Entry 6C9H (X-ray diffraction, 2.65 A resolution); this record covers chains A and B of the 3 polymer chains in the assembly.

== Chain A ==
Molecule: 5'-AMP-activated protein kinase catalytic subunit alpha-1
Source organism: Homo sapiens
Notes: EC 2.7.11.1, 2.7.11.27, 2.7.11.31, 2.7.11.26; engineered mutation(s): S108D
UniProt: Q13131 (AAPK1_HUMAN); residues 13-550 here correspond to UniProt positions 22-559 (UniProt number = residue number + 9)
Sequence (494 residues; each row starts with the number of its first residue; note: 54 numbers in that range are skipped by the numbering (no residue carries them; nothing is unmodelled there)):
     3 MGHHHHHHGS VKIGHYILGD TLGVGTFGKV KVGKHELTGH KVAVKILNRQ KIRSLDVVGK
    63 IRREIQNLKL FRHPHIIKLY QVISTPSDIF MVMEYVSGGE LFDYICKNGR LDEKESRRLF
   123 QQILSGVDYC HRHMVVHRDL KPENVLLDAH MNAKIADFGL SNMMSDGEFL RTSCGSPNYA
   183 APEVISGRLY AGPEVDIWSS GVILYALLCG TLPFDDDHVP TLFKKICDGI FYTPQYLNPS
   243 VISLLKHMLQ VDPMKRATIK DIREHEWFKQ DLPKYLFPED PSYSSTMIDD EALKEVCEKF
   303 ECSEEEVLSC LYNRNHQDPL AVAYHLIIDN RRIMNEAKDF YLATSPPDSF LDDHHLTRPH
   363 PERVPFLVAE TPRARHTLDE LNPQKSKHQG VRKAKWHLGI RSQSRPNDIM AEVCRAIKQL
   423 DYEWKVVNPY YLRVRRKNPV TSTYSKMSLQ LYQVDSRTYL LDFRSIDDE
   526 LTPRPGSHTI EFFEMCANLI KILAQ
Unresolved in the structure: 3-10, 299-312, 349-358, 369-394, 550
Sequence notes: expression tag (3-12)
Small-molecule neighbours:
  - R34 (5-{[6-chloro-5-(1-methyl-1H-indol-5-yl)-1H-benzimidazol-2-yl]oxy}-N-hydroxy-2-methylbenzamide): Val13, Leu20, Gly21, Phe29, Gly30, Lys33, Ile48, Asn50, Lys53, Asp90, Phe92
  - staurosporine (STU): Leu24, Gly25, Val26, Val32, Ala45, Lys47, Ile79, Met95, Glu96, Tyr97, Val98, Gly101, Glu102, Glu145, Asn146, Leu148, Ala158, Asp159
Swiss-Prot annotation at these positions:
  - active site: Asp141 (Proton acceptor)
  - binding site (ATP): Leu24 to Val32, Lys47
  - modified residue: Thr23 (Phosphothreonine), Thr174 (Phosphothreonine), Thr260 (Phosphothreonine), Thr346 (Phosphothreonine), Ser347 (Phosphoserine), Ser351 (Phosphoserine), Thr359 (Phosphothreonine), Thr373 (Phosphothreonine), Ser388 (Phosphoserine), Ser458 (Phosphoserine)
Reported in the primary citation:
  - contacts within the chain: Glu281-Arg316 (salt bridge), Glu293-Arg333 (salt bridge), Asp282-Arg334
  - conformationally variable residues (order/disorder transition): Val298 to Leu313

== Chain B ==
Molecule: 5'-AMP-activated protein kinase subunit beta-1
Source organism: Homo sapiens
UniProt: Q9Y478 (AAKB1_HUMAN); residue numbers follow UniProt; this construct covers 68-270
Sequence (204 residues; row label = number of the first residue in the row):
    67 MEVNDKAPAQ ARPTVFRWTG GGKEVYLSGS FNNWSKLPLT RDHNNFVAIL DLPEGEHQYK
   127 FFVDGQWTHD PSEPIVTSQL GTVNNIIQVK KTDFEVFDAL MVDSQKCSDV SELSSSPPGP
   187 YHQEPYVCKP EERFRAPPIL PPHLLQVILN KDTGISCDPA LLPEPNHVML NHLYALSIKD
   247 GVMVLSATHR YKKKYVTTLL YKPI
Unresolved in the structure: 67-73, 172-200
Sequence notes: expression tag (67); engineered mutation Asp108 (Ser in Q9Y478)
Small-molecule neighbours: R34 (5-{[6-chloro-5-(1-methyl-1H-indol-5-yl)-1H-benzimidazol-2-yl]oxy}-N-hydroxy-2-methylbenzamide): Val81, Arg83, Thr85, Thr106, Arg107, Asp108, Asn110, Asn111, Val113, Ile115
Swiss-Prot annotation at these positions:
  - modified residue: Ser96 (Phosphoserine), Ser101 (Phosphoserine), Thr148 (Phosphothreonine), Ser182 (Phosphoserine)
Reported in the primary citation:
  - specificity-determining residues: Thr106, Asn111 (proposed by the authors, not directly observed)

== How chain A and chain B interact ==
Pairs across the interface (161):
  Gly11(A) - Pro104(B)
  Gly11(A) - Thr106(B)  hydrogen bond (backbone-side chain)
  Ser12(A) - Thr106(B)
  Val13(A) - Thr106(B)
  Val13(A) - Val113(B)
  Val13(A) - Ile115(B)  hydrophobic
  Lys14(A) - Ile115(B)
  Ile15(A) - Pro79(B)  hydrophobic
  Lys31(A) - Asp108(B)  salt bridge
  Lys33(A) - Asp108(B)  salt bridge
  Asn50(A) - Arg83(B)
  Arg51(A) - Asp159(B)  salt bridge
  Arg51(A) - Ala165(B)  hydrogen bond (side chain-backbone)
  Arg51(A) - Val168(B)
  Arg51(A) - Asp169(B)  salt bridge
  Ile54(A) - Leu166(B)  hydrophobic
  Arg55(A) - Asp169(B)  hydrogen bond (side chain-backbone)
  Arg55(A) - Gln171(B)
  Val60(A) - Leu166(B)
  Val60(A) - Asp169(B)
  Val60(A) - Ser170(B)
  Arg64(A) - Phe163(B)
  Arg64(A) - Leu166(B)
  Arg64(A) - Met167(B)
  Ile67(A) - Phe163(B)  hydrophobic
  Gln68(A) - Phe163(B)
  Val84(A) - Val162(B)
  Ser86(A) - Asp159(B)  hydrogen bond (side chain-backbone)
  Ser86(A) - Phe160(B)
  Ser86(A) - Val162(B)
  Ser86(A) - Ala165(B)
  Thr87(A) - Pro79(B)
  Thr87(A) - Asp159(B)
  Pro88(A) - Pro79(B)
  Pro88(A) - Asp159(B)
  Pro88(A) - Phe160(B)
  Ser89(A) - Val81(B)
  Asp90(A) - Val81(B)
  Ile91(A) - Leu166(B)  hydrophobic
  Phe92(A) - Val81(B)  hydrophobic
  Met136(A) - His233(B)
  Met166(A) - His233(B)
  Ser167(A) - His233(B)
  Asp168(A) - His233(B)
  Asp168(A) - Leu236(B)
  Asp168(A) - Asn237(B)
  Asp168(A) - Arg256(B)  salt bridge
  Gly169(A) - His233(B)  hydrogen bond (backbone-backbone)
  Gly169(A) - Val234(B)
  Gly169(A) - Leu236(B)
  Gly169(A) - His238(B)  hydrogen bond (backbone-side chain)
  Glu170(A) - Val234(B)
  Phe171(A) - Pro207(B)  hydrophobic
  Phe171(A) - His209(B)
  Phe171(A) - Leu210(B)  hydrophobic
  Phe171(A) - Val234(B)  hydrophobic
  Arg173(A) - Pro204(B)
  Arg190(A) - Ile205(B)
  Leu191(A) - Pro207(B)  hydrophobic
  Ala193(A) - His209(B)
  Ala193(A) - Val234(B)  hydrophobic
  Glu196(A) - His209(B)  salt bridge
  Met256(A) - Pro208(B)  hydrophobic
  Met256(A) - His209(B)
  Ser284(A) - Glu230(B)  hydrogen bond
  Tyr285(A) - Glu230(B)
  Ser286(A) - Glu230(B)  hydrogen bond
  Ser286(A) - Tyr261(B)  hydrogen bond
  Ser287(A) - Lys259(B)
  Ser287(A) - Lys260(B)
  Asp341(A) - Leu227(B)
  Phe342(A) - Leu227(B)
  Leu344(A) - Leu227(B)
  Leu344(A) - Leu228(B)
  Ala345(A) - Thr219(B)
  Ala345(A) - Leu227(B)
  Ala345(A) - Leu228(B)  hydrogen bond (backbone-backbone)
  Ala345(A) - Pro229(B)
  Thr346(A) - Thr219(B)
  Thr346(A) - Gly220(B)  hydrogen bond (backbone-backbone)
  Ser347(A) - Asp218(B)
  Pro348(A) - Asp218(B)
  Pro348(A) - Thr219(B)
  Thr359(A) - Ile221(B)
  Arg360(A) - Ser222(B)
  Pro361(A) - Ile221(B)
  His362(A) - Ile221(B)  hydrogen bond (backbone-backbone)
  His362(A) - Ser222(B)
  His362(A) - Cys223(B)
  His362(A) - Asp224(B)
  Arg365(A) - Thr219(B)  hydrogen bond (side chain-backbone)
  Arg365(A) - Gly220(B)  hydrogen bond (side chain-backbone)
  Arg365(A) - Ile221(B)
  Arg365(A) - Cys223(B)  hydrogen bond (side chain-backbone)
  Arg365(A) - Asp224(B)
  Arg365(A) - Pro225(B)
  Lys395(A) - Asn216(B)
  Lys395(A) - Asp218(B)  salt bridge
  Ala396(A) - Asn216(B)
  Ala396(A) - Leu242(B)  hydrophobic
  Lys397(A) - Asn216(B)
  Lys397(A) - Leu242(B)
  Trp398(A) - Val213(B)  hydrophobic
  Trp398(A) - Leu215(B)
  Trp398(A) - Asn216(B)  hydrogen bond (backbone-side chain)
  Trp398(A) - Tyr240(B)
  Trp398(A) - Ala241(B)
  Trp398(A) - Leu242(B)  hydrophobic
  Trp398(A) - Val250(B)  hydrophobic
  Trp398(A) - Ser252(B)
  Trp398(A) - Leu265(B)  hydrophobic
  His399(A) - Tyr240(B)
  His399(A) - Ala241(B)  hydrogen bond (backbone-backbone)
  His399(A) - Leu242(B)
  His399(A) - Ser243(B)  hydrogen bond (side chain-backbone)
  Leu400(A) - Leu206(B)  hydrophobic
  Leu400(A) - Leu210(B)  hydrophobic
  Leu400(A) - Leu239(B)
  Leu400(A) - Tyr240(B)  hydrophobic
  Gly401(A) - Leu239(B)  hydrogen bond (backbone-backbone)
  Pro408(A) - Pro203(B)  hydrophobic
  Asn430(A) - Arg201(B)
  Pro431(A) - Arg201(B)
  Tyr432(A) - Arg201(B)  hydrogen bond (side chain-backbone)
  Tyr432(A) - Ala202(B)
  Tyr432(A) - Pro203(B)
  Gln452(A) - Pro204(B)
  Leu453(A) - Pro203(B)
  Leu453(A) - Pro204(B)
  Tyr454(A) - Pro204(B)
  Tyr454(A) - Ile205(B)
  Tyr454(A) - Leu206(B)  hydrophobic
  Tyr454(A) - Pro207(B)
  Gln455(A) - Pro203(B)
  Gln455(A) - Pro204(B)  hydrogen bond (backbone-backbone)
  Gln455(A) - Ile205(B)
  Gln455(A) - Leu206(B)  hydrogen bond (backbone-backbone)
  Tyr461(A) - Pro203(B)  hydrophobic
  Asp464(A) - His238(B)  salt bridge
  Phe465(A) - His238(B)
  Phe465(A) - Leu239(B)  hydrogen bond (backbone-backbone)
  Arg466(A) - Asn237(B)
  Arg466(A) - His238(B)
  Ser467(A) - Asn237(B)  hydrogen bond (backbone-backbone)
  Ser467(A) - His255(B)  hydrogen bond
  Thr534(A) - His255(B)
  Phe537(A) - Asn237(B)
  Phe537(A) - Leu239(B)  hydrophobic
  Phe538(A) - Leu239(B)  hydrophobic
  Phe538(A) - Leu251(B)
  Phe538(A) - Ser252(B)
  Phe538(A) - Ala253(B)
  Phe538(A) - Thr264(B)
  Phe538(A) - Leu266(B)  hydrophobic
  Glu539(A) - Lys268(B)
  Cys541(A) - Leu239(B)  hydrophobic
  Ala542(A) - Met249(B)  hydrophobic
  Ile545(A) - Leu239(B)  hydrophobic
  Ile545(A) - Met249(B)  hydrophobic
  Ile545(A) - Leu251(B)  hydrophobic
  Lys546(A) - Ile270(B)  hydrogen bond (side chain-backbone)
Interface residues without a listed pair, chain A (90 interface residues in all): Thr23, Ile63, Pro255, Glu364, Arg403, Val456, Leu462, Ile535, Asn543, Ala549
Interface residues without a listed pair, chain B (73 interface residues in all): Leu103, Glu161, Leu211, Ile244

== In short ==
90 residues of chain A and 73 residues of chain B are in contact; the contacts include 26 hydrogen bonds and 8
salt bridges. Polar contacts include Lys31(A)-Asp108(B), Lys33(A)-Asp108(B) and Arg51(A)-Asp159(B). Compound
R34 is bound between chain A and chain B. The paper reports specificity determinants Thr106(B) and Asn111(B);
conformational variability at Val298(A).
Here chain A is 5'-AMP-activated protein kinase catalytic subunit alpha-1 and chain B is 5'-AMP-activated
protein kinase subunit beta-1, both from Homo sapiens. Entry 6C9H (non-phosphorylated AMP-activated protein
kinase bound to pharmacological activator R734) was determined by X-ray diffraction (same publication as 6C9F,
6C9G and 6C9J).
